5CNT - chains A and F of the 8 polymer chains in the assembly; structure by X-ray diffraction, 3.25 A resolution.

[Chain A]
Molecule: Ribonucleoside-diphosphate reductase 1 subunit alpha
From: Escherichia coli (strain K12)
Notes: EC 1.17.4.1
Reference sequence: P00452 (RIR1_ECOLI); numbering as in UniProt (aligned over 1-761)
Sequence (761 residues; row label = number of the first residue in the row):
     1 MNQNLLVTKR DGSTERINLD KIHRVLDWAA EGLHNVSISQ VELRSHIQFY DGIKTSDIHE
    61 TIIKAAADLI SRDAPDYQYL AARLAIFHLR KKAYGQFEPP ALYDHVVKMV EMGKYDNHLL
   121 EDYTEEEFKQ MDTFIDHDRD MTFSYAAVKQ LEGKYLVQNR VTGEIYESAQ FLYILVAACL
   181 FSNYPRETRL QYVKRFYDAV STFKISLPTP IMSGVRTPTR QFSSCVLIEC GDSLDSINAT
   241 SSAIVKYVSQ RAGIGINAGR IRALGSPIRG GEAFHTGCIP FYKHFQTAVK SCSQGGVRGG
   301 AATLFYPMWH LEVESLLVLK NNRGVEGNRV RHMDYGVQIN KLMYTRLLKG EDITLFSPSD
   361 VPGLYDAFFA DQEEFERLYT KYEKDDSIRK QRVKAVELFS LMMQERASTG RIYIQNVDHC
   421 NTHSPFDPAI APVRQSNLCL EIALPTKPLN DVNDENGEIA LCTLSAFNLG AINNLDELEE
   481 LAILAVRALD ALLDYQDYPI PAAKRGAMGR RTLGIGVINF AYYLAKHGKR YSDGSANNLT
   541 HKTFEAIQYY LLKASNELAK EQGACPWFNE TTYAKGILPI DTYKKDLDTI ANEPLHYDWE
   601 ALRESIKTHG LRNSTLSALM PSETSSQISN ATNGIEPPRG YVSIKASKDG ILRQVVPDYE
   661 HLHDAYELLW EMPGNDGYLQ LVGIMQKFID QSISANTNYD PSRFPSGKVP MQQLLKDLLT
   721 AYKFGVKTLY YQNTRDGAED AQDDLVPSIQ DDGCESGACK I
Not modelled in the structure: 1-3, 738-761
Ligand contacts:
  - 2'-deoxyadenosine 5'-triphosphate (DTP), molecule 1: Val7, Lys9, Arg10, Asp11, Glu15, Arg16, Ile17, Asn18, Lys21, Ile22, Val25, Thr55, Ile58, His59, Ile62, Phe87, Lys91, Gly95
  - 2'-deoxyadenosine 5'-triphosphate (DTP), molecule 2: Lys9, Glu15, Lys21, Arg24, Val25, Trp28, Phe87, Lys91, Phe97
  - 2'-deoxyadenosine 5'-triphosphate (DTP), molecule 3: Asp232, Ser233, Leu234, Ile237, Ile261, Arg262, Pro267, Ile268, Arg269, Ala273, Phe274, His275, Thr276, Phe281
  - 2'-deoxyadenosine 5'-triphosphate (DTP), molecule 4: Ser249, Ser291, Cys292, Ser293, Gly295
  - UDP (uridine-5'-diphosphate): Tyr155, Pro208, Thr209, Ser224, Cys225, Ala252, Gly253, Gln294, Arg298, Asn437, Leu438, Cys439, Glu441, Leu464, Met620, Pro621, Ser622, Glu623, Thr624, Ser625
Curated features (UniProtKB/Swiss-Prot):
  - active site: Asn437 (Proton acceptor), Cys439 (Cysteine radical intermediate), Glu441 (Proton acceptor)
  - binding site (ATP): Lys9, Glu15 to Lys21, Thr55, Lys91
  - binding site (GDP): Thr209, Asn437, Glu441, Glu623 to Ser625
  - binding site (dTTP): Asp232 to Leu234, Arg262, Arg269
  - site: Cys225 (Important for hydrogen atom transfer), Cys462 (Important for hydrogen atom transfer), Tyr730 (Important for electron transfer), Tyr731 (Important for electron transfer), Cys754 (Interacts with thioredoxin/glutaredoxin), Cys759 (Interacts with thioredoxin/glutaredoxin)
  - modified residue: Lys283 (N6-acetyllysine)
  - natural variant: Met1 to Asn2 (deletion: In 15% of the chains), Met1 (deletion: In 30% of the chains)
  - mutagenesis: Glu441 (E441A/Q: Loss of activity; E441D: Decrease in activity), Tyr730 (Y730F: Loss of activity), Tyr731 (Y731F: Loss of activity)
Reported in the primary citation:
  - binding site for UDP: Gln294, Arg298
  - binding site for 2'-deoxyadenosine 5'-triphosphate: Ser293
  - mutagenesis - Q294A, R298A: decreased catalytic activity on UDP
  - catalytic residues: Cys225, Glu441 (citing earlier work)
  - mutagenesis - Q294A: unchanged catalytic activity on ADP/dGTP
  - mutagenesis - Q294A: increased catalytic activity on GDP/TTP

[Chain F]
Molecule: Ribonucleoside-diphosphate reductase 1 subunit beta
From: Escherichia coli (strain K12)
Notes: EC 1.17.4.1
Reference sequence: P69924 (RIR2_ECOLI); residues 1-375 here correspond to UniProt positions 2-376 (UniProt number = residue number + 1)
Sequence (375 residues; each row starts with the number of its first residue):
     1 AYTTFSQTKN DQLKEPMFFG QPVNVARYDQ QKYDIFEKLI EKQLSFFWRP EEVDVSRDRI
    61 DYQALPEHEK HIFISNLKYQ TLLDSIQGRS PNVALLPLIS IPELETWVET WAFSETIHSR
   121 SYTHIIRNIV NDPSVVFDDI VTNEQIQKRA EGISSYYDEL IEMTSYWHLL GEGTHTVNGK
   181 TVTVSLRELK KKLYLCLMSV NALEAIRFYV SFACSFAFAE RELMEGNAKI IRLIARDEAL
   241 HLTGTQHMLN LLRSGADDPE MAEIAEECKQ ECYDLFVQAA QQEKDWADYL FRDGSMIGLN
   301 KDILCQYVEY ITNIRMQAVG LDLPFQTRSN PIPWINTWLV SDNVQVAPQE VEVSSYLVGQ
   361 IDSEVDTDDL SNFQL
Not modelled in the structure: 342-359
Metal / ion sites: mu-oxo-diiron Fe: Asp84, Glu115, His118, Glu204, Glu238, His241
Ligand contacts: mu-oxo-diiron (FEO): Asp84, Trp111, Glu115, His118, Glu204, Phe208, Ile234, Glu238, His241

[Interface between chain A and chain F]
Pairs across the interface (59; chain A residue first):
  Leu19(A) - Met296(F)  hydrophobic
  Leu19(A) - Ile297(F)
  Asp20(A) - Ser295(F)
  His23(A) - Ser295(F)  hydrogen bond
  His23(A) - Met296(F)
  His23(A) - Asn300(F)
  Asn35(A) - Ser329(F)
  Ser37(A) - Pro331(F)  hydrogen bond (side chain-backbone)
  Ser37(A) - Pro333(F)
  Ser39(A) - Gly298(F)  hydrogen bond (side chain-backbone)
  Ser39(A) - Ile303(F)
  Ser39(A) - Ile332(F)
  Ser39(A) - Trp334(F)  hydrogen bond
  Gln40(A) - Pro333(F)
  Gln40(A) - Trp334(F)
  Glu42(A) - Ile297(F)
  Glu42(A) - Gly298(F)  hydrogen bond (side chain-backbone)
  Leu43(A) - Glu220(F)
  Leu43(A) - Arg221(F)
  Leu43(A) - Ile297(F)
  Leu43(A) - Trp334(F)
  Arg44(A) - Glu220(F)  salt bridge
  His46(A) - Glu220(F)
  His46(A) - Glu222(F)  salt bridge
  Ile47(A) - Ile297(F)  hydrophobic
  Phe49(A) - Ile297(F)  hydrophobic
  Lys341(A) - Leu375(F)
  Tyr344(A) - Leu375(F)  hydrophobic
  Leu347(A) - Thr367(F)
  Leu348(A) - Thr367(F)
  Leu348(A) - Leu370(F)
  Leu348(A) - Ser371(F)
  Leu348(A) - Leu375(F)  hydrophobic
  Gly350(A) - Thr367(F)
  Val396(A) - Val365(F)  hydrophobic
  Ala407(A) - Ile361(F)  hydrophobic
  Lys584(A) - Leu375(F)  hydrogen bond (side chain-backbone)
  Lys708(A) - Gln360(F)
  Lys708(A) - Asp362(F)
  Val709(A) - Gln360(F)  hydrogen bond (backbone-backbone)
  Val709(A) - Ile361(F)
  Val709(A) - Asp362(F)  hydrogen bond (backbone-backbone)
  Pro710(A) - Asp362(F)
  Met711(A) - Ile361(F)  hydrophobic
  Met711(A) - Asp362(F)  hydrogen bond (backbone-backbone)
  Met711(A) - Ser363(F)
  Met711(A) - Val365(F)  hydrophobic
  Gln712(A) - Glu364(F)
  Gln712(A) - Val365(F)
  Gln712(A) - Asp366(F)  hydrogen bond (side chain-backbone)
  Gln712(A) - Asp369(F)
  Gln712(A) - Leu370(F)
  Leu715(A) - Val365(F)  hydrophobic
  Leu719(A) - Phe373(F)
  Leu719(A) - Leu375(F)  hydrophobic
  Thr720(A) - Phe373(F)
  Tyr722(A) - Leu375(F)  hydrophobic
  Lys723(A) - Phe373(F)
  Lys723(A) - Gln374(F)  hydrogen bond (side chain-backbone)
Other interface residues (no listed pair), chain A (38 interface residues in all): Thr345, Lys349, Ser400, Gln404, Asp586, Leu714, Lys716
Other interface residues (no listed pair), chain F (29 interface residues in all): Ala217

[Summary]
The interface between chain A and chain F involves 38 residues on one side and 29 on the other; the contacts
include 11 hydrogen bonds and 2 salt bridges. Polar pairs include Arg44(A)-Glu220(F), His46(A)-Glu222(F) and
His23(A)-Ser295(F). The paper reports catalytic residues Cys225(A) and Glu441(A); Q294A and R298A of chain A
reduce catalytic activity on UDP.
Chain A is Ribonucleoside-diphosphate reductase 1 subunit alpha and chain F is Ribonucleoside-diphosphate
reductase 1 subunit beta, both from Escherichia coli (strain K12); the structure, Crystal structure of the
dATP inhibited E. coli class Ia ribonucleotide reductase complex bound to UDP ..., was determined by X-ray
diffraction, deposited together with 5CNS, 5CNU and 5CNV.
